9DWI - chains I and L of the 12 polymer chains in the assembly; structure by electron microscopy, 3.30 A resolution.

[Chain I]
Molecule: 601 I strand (damaged strand 1)
Sequence (117 nucleotides; numbered 1 to 117; the number before each row is that of its first residue):
     1 ATCGAGAATC CCGGTGCCGA GGCCGCTCAA TTGGTCGTAG ACAGCTCTAG CACCGCTTAA
    61 ACGCACGTAC GCGCTGTCCC CCGCGTTTTA ACCGCCAAGG GGATTACTCC CTAGTCT

[Chain L]
Name: DNA polymerase beta
Source organism: Homo sapiens
Notes: EC 2.7.7.7, 4.2.99.-
UniProtKB: P06746 (DPOLB_HUMAN); numbering as in UniProt (aligned over 1-335)
Chain sequence (335 residues; numbered 1 to 335; the number before each row is that of its first residue):
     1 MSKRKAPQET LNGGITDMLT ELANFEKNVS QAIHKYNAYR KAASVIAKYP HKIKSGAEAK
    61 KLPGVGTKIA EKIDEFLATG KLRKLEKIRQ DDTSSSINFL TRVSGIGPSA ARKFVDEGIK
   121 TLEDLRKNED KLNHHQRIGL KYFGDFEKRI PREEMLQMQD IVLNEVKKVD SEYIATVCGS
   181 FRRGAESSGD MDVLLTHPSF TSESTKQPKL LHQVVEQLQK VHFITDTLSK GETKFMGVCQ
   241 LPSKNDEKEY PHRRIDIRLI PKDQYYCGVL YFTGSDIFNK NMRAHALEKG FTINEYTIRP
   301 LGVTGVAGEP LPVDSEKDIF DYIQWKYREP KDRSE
Unresolved in the structure: 1-10, 205-206
Swiss-Prot annotation at these positions:
  - region: Arg183 to Asp192 (DNA-binding)
  - active site: Lys72 (Nucleophile)
  - binding site (K(+)): Lys60, Leu62, Val65, Thr101, Val103, Ile106
  - binding site (Na(+)): Lys60, Leu62, Val65, Thr101, Val103, Ile106
  - binding site (dATP): Arg149, Ser180, Arg183, Gly189, Asp190
  - binding site (dCTP): Arg149, Ser180, Arg183, Gly189, Asp190
  - binding site (dGTP): Arg149, Ser180, Arg183, Gly189, Asp190, Asp192
  - binding site (dTTP): Arg149, Ser180, Arg183, Gly189, Asp190
  - binding site (Mg(2+)): Asp190, Asp192, Asp256
  - modified residue: Lys72 (N6-acetyllysine), Arg83 (Omega-N-methylarginine), Arg152 (Omega-N-methylarginine)
  - cross-link (Glycyl lysine isopeptide (Lys-Gly)): Lys41 (interchain with G-Cter in ubiquitin), Lys61 (interchain with G-Cter in ubiquitin), Lys81 (interchain with G-Cter in ubiquitin)
  - natural variant: Leu22 (L22P: Found in a gastric cancer sample; uncertain significance), Tyr39 (Y39C: Found in a gastric cancer sample; uncertain significance), Gly118 (G118V: Decreased DNA-directed DNA polymerase activity), Arg137 (R137Q: Decreased function in base-excision repair), Arg149 (R149I: Decreased DNA-directed DNA polymerase activity), Asp160 (D160N: Found in a gastric cancer sample; uncertain significance), Cys239 (C239R: Found in a gastric cancer sample; uncertain significance), Lys289 (K289M: Found in a colon cancer sample; uncertain significance), Asn294 (N294D: Found in a gastric cancer sample; uncertain significance), Glu295 (E295K: Found in a gastric cancer sample; uncertain significance)
  - mutagenesis: Phe25 (F25W: No effect on 5'-dRP lyase activity. Decreased ssDNA binding), His34 (H34G: Decreased 5'-dRP lyase activity. Decreased ssDNA binding), Lys35 (K35A: Decreased 5'-dRP lyase activity. Decreased ssDNA binding. Loss of 5'-dRP lyase activity; when associated with A-68 and A-72. Decreased ssDNA binding; when associated with A-68 and A-72 ...), Tyr39 (Y39F: No effect on 5'-dRP lyase activity; Y39Q: Abolishes DNA polymerase and 5'-dRP lyase activity), Lys41 (K41R: Abolishes ubiquitination; when associated with R-61 and R-81), Lys60 (K60A: Decreased 5'-dRP lyase activity. Decreased ssDNA binding), Lys61 (K61R: Abolishes ubiquitination; when associated with R-41 and R-81), Lys68 (K68A: No effect on 5'-dRP lyase activity. Decreased ssDNA binding. Loss of 5'-dRP lyase activity; when associated with A-35 and A-72. Decreased ssDNA binding; when associated with A-35 and A-72 ...), Glu71 (E71Q: No effect on 5'-dRP lyase activity. No effect on structure shown by circular dichroism. No effect on ssDNA binding), Lys72 (K72A: Severely reduced 5'-dRP lyase activity. Does not affect ssDNA binding. Loss of 5'-dRP lyase activity; when associated with A-35 and A-68. Decreased ssDNA binding ...), Glu75 (E75A: Slightly decreased 5'-dRP lyase activity. Decreased ssDNA binding. No effect on structure shown by circular dichroism), Lys81 (K81R: Abolishes ubiquitination; when associated with R-41 and R-61), 5 further mutagenesis entries in UniProt

[Interface between chain I and chain L]
Residue-residue contacts - 13 pairs, chain I then chain L:
  DG114(I) - Ser109(L)  phosphate contact
  DT115(I) - Gly105(L)  phosphate contact
  DT115(I) - Ile106(L)  phosphate contact
  DT115(I) - Gly107(L)  hydrogen bond to the phosphate
  DT115(I) - Pro108(L)  phosphate contact
  DT115(I) - Ala110(L)  phosphate contact
  DC116(I) - Ser104(L)  phosphate contact
  DC116(I) - Gly105(L)  hydrogen bond to the phosphate
  DC116(I) - Arg254(L)  hydrogen bond to the phosphate
  DT117(I) - Asp190(L)  phosphate contact
  DT117(I) - Asp192(L)  phosphate contact
  DT117(I) - Arg254(L)  salt bridge to the phosphate
  DT117(I) - Asp256(L)  phosphate contact
Also at the interface, not in a pair above, chain I (5 interface residues in all): DG37
Also at the interface, not in a pair above, chain L (16 interface residues in all): Gln31, Lys87, Val103, His135, Phe272

[In short]
The interface between chain I and chain L involves 5 residues on one side and 16 on the other, with 3 hydrogen
bonds and 1 salt bridge. Polar pairs include DT115(I)-Gly107(L), DC116(I)-Gly105(L) and DC116(I)-Arg254(L).
Here chain I is 601 I strand (damaged strand 1) and chain L is DNA polymerase beta (Homo sapiens). Entry 9DWI
(DNA Polymerase Beta bound to a nucleosome containing a 1-nt gap at SHL-4.5 (State 3, composite)) was
determined by electron microscopy.
